5X9U - chains C and D of the 4 polymer chains in the assembly; structure by X-ray diffraction, 4.00 A resolution (low resolution: residue-level contacts below are approximate; hydrogen-bond / salt-bridge calls are withheld).

Chain C (and D):
Protein: Thermosome, alpha subunit
Source organism: Carboxydothermus hydrogenoformans Z-2901
Notes: chain D of this document is another copy of the same molecule, construct and numbering; everything in this record applies to it too
UniProtKB: Q3AF10 (Q3AF10_CARHZ); residue numbers follow UniProt; this construct covers 1-521
Amino-acid sequence (521 residues; each row starts with the number of its first residue):
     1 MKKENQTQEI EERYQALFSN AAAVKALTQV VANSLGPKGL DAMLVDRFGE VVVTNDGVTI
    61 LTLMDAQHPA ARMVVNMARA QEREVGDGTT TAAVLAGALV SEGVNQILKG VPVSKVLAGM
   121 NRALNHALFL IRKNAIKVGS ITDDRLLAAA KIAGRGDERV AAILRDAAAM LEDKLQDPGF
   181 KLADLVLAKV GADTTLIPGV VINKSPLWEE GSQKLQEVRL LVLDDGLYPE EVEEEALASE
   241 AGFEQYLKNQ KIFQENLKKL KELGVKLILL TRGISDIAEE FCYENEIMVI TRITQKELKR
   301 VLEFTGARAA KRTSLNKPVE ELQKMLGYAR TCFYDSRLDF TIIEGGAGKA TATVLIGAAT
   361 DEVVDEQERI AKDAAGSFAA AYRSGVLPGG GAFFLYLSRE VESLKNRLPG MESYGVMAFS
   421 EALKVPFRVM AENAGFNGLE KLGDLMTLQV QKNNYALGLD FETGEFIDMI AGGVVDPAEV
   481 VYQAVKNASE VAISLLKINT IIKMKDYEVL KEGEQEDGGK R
Not modelled in the structure: 1-8, 503-521
Ligand contacts: ADP (adenosine-5'-diphosphate): L35, G36, P37, D87, G88, T89, T90, T91, I152, G389, G390, G391, M430, F461, M469, V474, D476
Reported in the primary citation:
  - self-association interface (contacts with another copy of this molecule); pairs are residue here / residue on that copy: K405-E402 (salt bridge), M411-L439, Y414-L439
  - binding site for ADP: D87, T89, T90
  - catalytic residues: D56, D373 (by similarity / conservation)
  - catalytic residues: R155
  - mutagenesis - R155K: unchanged catalytic activity
  - mutagenesis - R155A, R155E, R155L, D373A, L439A: decreased catalytic activity

How chain C and chain D interact:
Pairs across the interface (30):
  V30(C) with T500(D)
  N33(C) with N499(D); T500(D)
  K38(C) with S114(D); K497(D)
  G39(C) with K497(D)
  L40(C) with V113(D); S114(D); K497(D); N499(D)
  D41(C) with K497(D); I498(D); N499(D)
  M43(C) with N20(D); P69(D); I498(D); T500(D); I501(D); I502(D)
  L44(C) with I502(D)
  V45(C) with I502(D)
  V51(C) with P69(D)
  M64(C) with I502(D)
  N433(C) with S114(D)
  A434(C) with S114(D); K115(D)
  G435(C) with P112(D); K115(D)
  F436(C) with K115(D)
  E462(C) with E412(D)
Other interface residues (no listed pair), chain C (19 interface residues in all): A42, V53, F461
Other interface residues (no listed pair), chain D (17 interface residues in all): M73, A118, M411, S494

Overview:
19 residues of chain C and 17 residues of chain D are in contact. Ligands of chain C: ADP. The paper reports
catalytic residues D56(C), D373(C) and R155(C); R155A, R155E and R155L of chain C, among others, reduce
catalytic activity; 6 substitutions were tested in all.
Chain C and chain D are both Thermosome, alpha subunit (Carboxydothermus hydrogenoformans Z-2901); the
structure, Crystal structure of group III chaperonin in the open state, was determined by X-ray diffraction,
deposited together with 5X9V.
